PDB entry 4C31 | X-ray diffraction, 3.00 A resolution | chains B and E of the 8 polymer chains in the assembly

Chain B (and E):
Name: Protein SUS1
Source organism: Saccharomyces cerevisiae
Notes: chain E of this document is another copy of the same molecule, construct and numbering; everything in this record applies to it too
UniProtKB: Q6WNK7 (SUS1_YEAST); residues 1-96 here = UniProt positions 1-96
Chain sequence (96 residues; each row starts with the number of its first residue):
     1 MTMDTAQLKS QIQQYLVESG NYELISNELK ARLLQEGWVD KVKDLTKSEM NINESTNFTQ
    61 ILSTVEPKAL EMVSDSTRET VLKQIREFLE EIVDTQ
Unresolved in the structure: 1-3, 96
Swiss-Prot annotation at these positions:
  - cross-link: K68 (Glycyl lysine isopeptide (Lys-Gly) (interchain with G-Cter in ubiquitin))
  - mutagenesis: E18 to G20 (In sus1-10; dissociates from TREX-2 while leaving its interaction with SAGA intact), G37 to W38 (In sus1-11; impairs binding to both TREX-2 and SAGA), V73 to D75 (In sus1-12; dissociates from TREX-2 while leaving its interaction with SAGA intact)
What the authors report for this chain:
  - conformationally variable residues (side-chain flip): K9, Q13, Y22

Interface between chain B and chain E:
Pairs across the interface (16; chain B residue first):
  Q7(B) - N57(E)
  Q7(B) - T59(E)
  Q7(B) - Q60(E)
  S10(B) - N57(E)  hydrogen bond
  S10(B) - T59(E)
  Q14(B) - T56(E)  hydrogen bond (side chain-backbone)
  Q14(B) - N57(E)
  S55(B) - Q11(E)
  T56(B) - Q14(E)
  N57(B) - Q7(E)
  N57(B) - S10(E)  hydrogen bond
  N57(B) - Q11(E)
  N57(B) - Q14(E)
  T59(B) - Q7(E)
  T59(B) - S10(E)
  Q60(B) - Q7(E)
Interface residues without a listed pair, chain B (10 interface residues in all): Q11, F58
Interface residues without a listed pair, chain E (9 interface residues in all): S55

Overview:
10 residues of chain B face 9 of chain E across their interface, with 3 hydrogen bonds. Among the polar pairs
are S10(B)-N57(E) and Q14(B)-T56(E). From UniProt: 8 mutagenesis sites on chain B. The paper reports
conformational variability at K9(B), Q13(B) and Y22(B).
Both chains are Protein SUS1 (Saccharomyces cerevisiae). Entry 4C31 (Nup1:Sac3:Sus1 complex) was determined by
X-ray diffraction (same publication as 4MBE).
